7S9A - chains A and B; structure by electron microscopy, 3.80 A resolution.

# Chain A (and B)
Molecule: Prestin
From: Tursiops truncatus
Notes: chain B of this document is another copy of the same molecule, construct and numbering; everything in this record applies to it too
UniProt: D7PC76 (D7PC76_TURTR); residue numbers follow UniProt; this construct covers 1-741
Chain sequence (741 residues; numbered 1 to 741; the number before each row is that of its first residue):
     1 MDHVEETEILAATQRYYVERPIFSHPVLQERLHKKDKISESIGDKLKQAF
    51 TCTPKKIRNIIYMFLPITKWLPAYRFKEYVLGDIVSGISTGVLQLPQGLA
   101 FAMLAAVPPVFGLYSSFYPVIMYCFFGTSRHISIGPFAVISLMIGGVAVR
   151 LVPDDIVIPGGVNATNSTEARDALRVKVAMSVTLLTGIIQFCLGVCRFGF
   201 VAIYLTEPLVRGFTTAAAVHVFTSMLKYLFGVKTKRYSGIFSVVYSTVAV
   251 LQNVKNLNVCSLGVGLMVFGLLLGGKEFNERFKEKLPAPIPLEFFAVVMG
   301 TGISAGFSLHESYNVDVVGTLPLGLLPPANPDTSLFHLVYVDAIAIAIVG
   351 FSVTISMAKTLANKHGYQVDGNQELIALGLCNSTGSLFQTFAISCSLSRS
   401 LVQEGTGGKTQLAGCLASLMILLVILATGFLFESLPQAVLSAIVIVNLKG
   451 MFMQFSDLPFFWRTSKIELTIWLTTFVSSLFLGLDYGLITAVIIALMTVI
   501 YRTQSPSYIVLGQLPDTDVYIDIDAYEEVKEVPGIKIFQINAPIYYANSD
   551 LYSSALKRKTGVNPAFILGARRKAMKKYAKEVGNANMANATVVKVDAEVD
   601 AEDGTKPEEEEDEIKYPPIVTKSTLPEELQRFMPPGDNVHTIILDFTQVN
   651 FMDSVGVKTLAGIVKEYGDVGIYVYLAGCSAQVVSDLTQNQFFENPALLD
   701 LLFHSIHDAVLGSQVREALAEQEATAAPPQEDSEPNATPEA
Not modelled in the structure: 1-12, 582-617, 724-741
UniProt features mapped onto this chain:
  - motif: Ile158 to Thr168 (Involved in motor function)
  - binding site (salicylate): Ser398
  - site: Ser398 (Controls the electromotile activity), Arg399 (Contributes to anion binding)
  - glycosylation (N-linked (GlcNAc...) asparagine): Asn163, Asn166
  - mutagenesis: Gly274 to Gly275 (Abolishes non-linear capacitance. Does not affect protein expression)
Residues lining bound ligands: 2-hydroxybenzoic acid (SAL): Phe101, Ala138, Thr214, Ala217, Ala218, Val221, Leu397, Ser398, Val444, Leu448, Met451

# How chain A and chain B interact
Contacting residue pairs (111):
  Thr13(A) - Glu19(B)
  Thr13(A) - Pro21(B)
  Gln14(A) - Glu19(B)
  Arg15(A) - Glu19(B)
  Arg15(A) - Arg20(B)
  Arg15(A) - Ile22(B)
  Tyr16(A) - Val18(B)  hydrophobic
  Tyr16(A) - Glu19(B)
  Tyr16(A) - Arg20(B)
  Tyr16(A) - Asp518(B)
  Tyr16(A) - His707(B)
  Tyr16(A) - Asp708(B)
  Tyr16(A) - Leu711(B)  hydrophobic
  Tyr17(A) - Tyr17(B)  hydrophobic
  Tyr17(A) - Glu19(B)
  Val18(A) - Tyr16(B)  hydrophobic
  Val18(A) - Asp518(B)
  Glu19(A) - Thr13(B)
  Glu19(A) - Gln14(B)
  Glu19(A) - Arg15(B)
  Glu19(A) - Tyr16(B)
  Glu19(A) - Tyr17(B)
  Arg20(A) - Arg15(B)
  Arg20(A) - Tyr16(B)
  Arg20(A) - Thr517(B)
  Arg20(A) - Asp518(B)  salt bridge
  Pro21(A) - Thr13(B)
  Ile22(A) - Arg15(B)
  Arg31(A) - Glu528(B)
  Leu32(A) - Leu514(B)  hydrophobic
  Leu32(A) - Ile521(B)  hydrophobic
  Leu32(A) - Tyr526(B)  hydrophobic
  Leu32(A) - Glu528(B)
  His33(A) - Ala525(B)
  His33(A) - Tyr526(B)
  His33(A) - Glu528(B)  hydrogen bond (backbone-side chain)
  Lys34(A) - Ala525(B)
  Lys34(A) - Tyr526(B)
  Lys35(A) - Asp524(B)
  Lys35(A) - Ala525(B)
  Lys35(A) - Glu527(B)
  Lys37(A) - Asp524(B)  salt bridge
  Ile203(A) - Gln504(B)
  Ile203(A) - Tyr546(B)
  Ile203(A) - Ala547(B)
  Tyr204(A) - Gln504(B)  hydrogen bond
  Thr206(A) - Tyr546(B)
  Arg463(A) - Gln689(B)
  Thr464(A) - Gln689(B)
  Glu468(A) - Asp653(B)
  Ile493(A) - Met497(B)  hydrophobic
  Ala495(A) - Tyr546(B)  hydrogen bond (backbone-side chain)
  Leu496(A) - Met497(B)  hydrophobic
  Leu496(A) - Ile500(B)
  Leu496(A) - Tyr546(B)
  Met497(A) - Ile493(B)  hydrophobic
  Met497(A) - Leu496(B)  hydrophobic
  Met497(A) - Met497(B)  hydrophobic
  Val499(A) - Ile500(B)  hydrophobic
  Val499(A) - Tyr545(B)  hydrophobic
  Ile500(A) - Leu496(B)
  Ile500(A) - Val499(B)  hydrophobic
  Arg502(A) - Phe651(B)
  Gln504(A) - Ile203(B)
  Gln504(A) - Tyr204(B)  hydrogen bond
  Leu514(A) - Leu32(B)  hydrophobic
  Thr517(A) - Arg20(B)
  Asp518(A) - Tyr16(B)
  Asp518(A) - Val18(B)
  Asp518(A) - Arg20(B)  salt bridge
  Val519(A) - His704(B)
  Ile521(A) - Leu32(B)  hydrophobic
  Asp524(A) - Lys35(B)
  Asp524(A) - Lys37(B)  salt bridge
  Ala525(A) - His33(B)
  Ala525(A) - Lys34(B)
  Ala525(A) - Lys35(B)
  Tyr526(A) - Leu32(B)  hydrophobic
  Tyr526(A) - His33(B)
  Tyr526(A) - Lys34(B)
  Glu527(A) - Lys35(B)
  Glu528(A) - Arg31(B)
  Glu528(A) - Leu32(B)
  Glu528(A) - His33(B)  hydrogen bond (side chain-backbone)
  Asn541(A) - Asn650(B)  hydrogen bond (backbone-side chain)
  Ala542(A) - Asn650(B)
  Tyr545(A) - Val499(B)  hydrophobic
  Tyr546(A) - Ile203(B)
  Tyr546(A) - Thr206(B)
  Tyr546(A) - Ala495(B)  hydrogen bond (side chain-backbone)
  Tyr546(A) - Leu496(B)
  Ala547(A) - Ile203(B)
  Thr647(A) - Gln648(B)
  Gln648(A) - Thr647(B)
  Gln648(A) - Val649(B)
  Gln648(A) - Asn650(B)  hydrogen bond (backbone-side chain)
  Gln648(A) - Ser680(B)
  Val649(A) - Gln648(B)
  Asn650(A) - Asn541(B)  hydrogen bond (side chain-backbone)
  Asn650(A) - Ala542(B)
  Asn650(A) - Gln648(B)  hydrogen bond (side chain-backbone)
  Asn650(A) - Asn650(B)
  Phe651(A) - Arg502(B)
  Asp653(A) - Glu468(B)
  Ser680(A) - Gln648(B)
  Gln689(A) - Arg463(B)
  Gln689(A) - Thr464(B)
  His704(A) - Val519(B)
  His707(A) - Tyr16(B)
  Asp708(A) - Tyr16(B)
  Leu711(A) - Tyr16(B)  hydrophobic
Other interface residues (no listed pair), chain A (63 interface residues in all): Phe23, Gln29, Phe200, Ile523, Pro543, Asn690
Other interface residues (no listed pair), chain B (63 interface residues in all): Phe23, Gln29, Phe200, Ile523, Pro543, Asn690

# Overview
The chain A/chain B interface involves 63 residues from each chain; the contacts include 10 hydrogen bonds and
4 salt bridges. Polar pairs include Arg20(A)-Asp518(B), Lys37(A)-Asp524(B) and His33(A)-Glu528(B). Bound to
chain A: 2-hydroxybenzoic acid.
Chain A and chain B are both Prestin (Tursiops truncatus); the structure, Cryo-EM Structure of dolphin
Prestin: Inhibited I (Chloride + Salicylate), was determined by electron microscopy, deposited together with
7S8X, 7S9B, 7S9C, 7S9D and 7S9E.
